Entry 8LDH (X-ray diffraction, 2.80 A resolution); this record covers chain A.

Chain A:
Protein: M4 apo-lactate dehydrogenase
Source organism: Squalus acanthias
Notes: EC 1.1.1.27
UniProt: P00341 (LDHA_SQUAC); residue numbers follow UniProt; this construct covers 1-329
Sequence (330 residues; each row starts with the number of its first residue; numbering starts at 0):
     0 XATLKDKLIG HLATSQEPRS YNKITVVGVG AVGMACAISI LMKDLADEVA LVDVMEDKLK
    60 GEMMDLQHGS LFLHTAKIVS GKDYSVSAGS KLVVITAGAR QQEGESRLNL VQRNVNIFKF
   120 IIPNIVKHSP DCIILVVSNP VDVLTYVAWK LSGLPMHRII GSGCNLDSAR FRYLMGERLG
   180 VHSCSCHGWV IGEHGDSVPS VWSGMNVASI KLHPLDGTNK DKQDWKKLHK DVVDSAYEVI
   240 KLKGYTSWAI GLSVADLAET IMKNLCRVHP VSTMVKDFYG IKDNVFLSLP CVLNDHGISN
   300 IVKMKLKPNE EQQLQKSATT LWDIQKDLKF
Modified / non-standard residues: ACE (acetyl group) at position 0
Differences from the reference sequence: conflict Asn205 (Trp in P00341), Val206 (Asn in P00341), Ser208 (Leu in P00341), Ile209 (Lys in P00341), Lys210 (Glu in P00341), Leu214 (Glu in P00341), Asp215 (Leu in P00341), Asn308 (Asp in P00341)

Summary:
Chain A is M4 apo-lactate dehydrogenase (Squalus acanthias); the structure, Refined crystal structure of
dogfish M4 apo-lactate dehydrogenase, was determined by X-ray diffraction together with 1LDM and 6LDH from the
same study.
